Entry 1OAZ (X-ray diffraction, 2.78 A resolution); this record covers chains A and H of the 3 polymer chains in the assembly.

# Chain A
Molecule: Thioredoxin 1
Source organism: Escherichia coli
Notes: fragment: trx-shear3, residues 1-123
UniProtKB: P00274 (THIO_ECOLI); the construct has insertions or renumbered stretches relative to UniProt, so the offset changes along the chain: 1-34 = UniProt 1-34; 49-122 = UniProt 35-108
Sequence (123 residues; each row starts with the number of its first residue; numbering starts at 0):
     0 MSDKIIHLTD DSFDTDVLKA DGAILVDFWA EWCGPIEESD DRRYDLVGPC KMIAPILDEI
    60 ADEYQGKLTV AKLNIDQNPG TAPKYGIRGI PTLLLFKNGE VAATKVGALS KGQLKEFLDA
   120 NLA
Not modelled in the structure: 0, 60-66

# Chain H
Molecule: Immunoglobulin E
Source organism: Mus musculus
Notes: fragment: fv region, residues 1-122
Sequence (122 residues; each row starts with the number of its first residue):
     1 EVQLQQSGAE LVKPGASVKL SCKASGYTFT SYWMHWVKQR PGRGLEWIGR IDPNGGGTKY
    61 NEKFKSKATL TVDKPSSTAY MQLSSLTSED SAVYYCARMW YYGTYYFDYW GQGTTLTVSS
   121 AA
Disulfide bonds: C22-C96

# How chain A and chain H interact
Pairs across the interface (22; chain A residue first):
  G33(A) with Y102(H); G103(H)
  P34(A) with W100(H), hydrophobic
  I35(A) with Y102(H), hydrophobic
  E37(A) with T28(H), hydrogen bond
  R41(A) with V2(H); G26(H), hydrogen bond (side chain-backbone); Y27(H); Y32(H), hydrogen bond; R98(H)
  V46(A) with T104(H)
  P48(A) with G103(H); T104(H)
  R87(A) with T30(H), hydrogen bond; N54(H), hydrogen bond
  G88(A) with Y102(H)
  I89(A) with Y102(H)
  G106(A) with Y101(H); Y105(H), hydrogen bond (backbone-side chain)
  A107(A) with Y101(H); G103(H); Y105(H)
Also at the interface, not in a pair above, chain A (16 interface residues in all): R42, Y43, P90, V105
Also at the interface, not in a pair above, chain H (16 interface residues in all): S31, W33

# Overview
The chain A/chain H interface involves 16 residues from each chain; the contacts include 6 hydrogen bonds.
Polar contacts include E37(A)-T28(H), R41(A)-G26(H) and R41(A)-Y32(H).
Here chain A is Thioredoxin 1 (Escherichia coli) and chain H is Immunoglobulin E (Mus musculus). Entry 1OAZ
(IgE Fv SPE7 complexed with a recombinant thioredoxin) was determined by X-ray diffraction together with 1OAQ,
1OAR, 1OAU, 1OAX, 1OAY and 1OCW from the same study.
